Entry 7XUI (electron microscopy, 3.61 A resolution); this record covers chains J and K of the 8 polymer chains in the assembly.

== Chain J ==
Protein: DNA-directed RNA polymerase subunit beta'
Organism: Escherichia coli K-12
Notes: EC 2.7.7.6
UniProtKB: P0A8T7 (RPOC_ECOLI); residue numbers follow UniProt; this construct covers 1-1407
Chain sequence (1430 residues; each row starts with the number of its first residue):
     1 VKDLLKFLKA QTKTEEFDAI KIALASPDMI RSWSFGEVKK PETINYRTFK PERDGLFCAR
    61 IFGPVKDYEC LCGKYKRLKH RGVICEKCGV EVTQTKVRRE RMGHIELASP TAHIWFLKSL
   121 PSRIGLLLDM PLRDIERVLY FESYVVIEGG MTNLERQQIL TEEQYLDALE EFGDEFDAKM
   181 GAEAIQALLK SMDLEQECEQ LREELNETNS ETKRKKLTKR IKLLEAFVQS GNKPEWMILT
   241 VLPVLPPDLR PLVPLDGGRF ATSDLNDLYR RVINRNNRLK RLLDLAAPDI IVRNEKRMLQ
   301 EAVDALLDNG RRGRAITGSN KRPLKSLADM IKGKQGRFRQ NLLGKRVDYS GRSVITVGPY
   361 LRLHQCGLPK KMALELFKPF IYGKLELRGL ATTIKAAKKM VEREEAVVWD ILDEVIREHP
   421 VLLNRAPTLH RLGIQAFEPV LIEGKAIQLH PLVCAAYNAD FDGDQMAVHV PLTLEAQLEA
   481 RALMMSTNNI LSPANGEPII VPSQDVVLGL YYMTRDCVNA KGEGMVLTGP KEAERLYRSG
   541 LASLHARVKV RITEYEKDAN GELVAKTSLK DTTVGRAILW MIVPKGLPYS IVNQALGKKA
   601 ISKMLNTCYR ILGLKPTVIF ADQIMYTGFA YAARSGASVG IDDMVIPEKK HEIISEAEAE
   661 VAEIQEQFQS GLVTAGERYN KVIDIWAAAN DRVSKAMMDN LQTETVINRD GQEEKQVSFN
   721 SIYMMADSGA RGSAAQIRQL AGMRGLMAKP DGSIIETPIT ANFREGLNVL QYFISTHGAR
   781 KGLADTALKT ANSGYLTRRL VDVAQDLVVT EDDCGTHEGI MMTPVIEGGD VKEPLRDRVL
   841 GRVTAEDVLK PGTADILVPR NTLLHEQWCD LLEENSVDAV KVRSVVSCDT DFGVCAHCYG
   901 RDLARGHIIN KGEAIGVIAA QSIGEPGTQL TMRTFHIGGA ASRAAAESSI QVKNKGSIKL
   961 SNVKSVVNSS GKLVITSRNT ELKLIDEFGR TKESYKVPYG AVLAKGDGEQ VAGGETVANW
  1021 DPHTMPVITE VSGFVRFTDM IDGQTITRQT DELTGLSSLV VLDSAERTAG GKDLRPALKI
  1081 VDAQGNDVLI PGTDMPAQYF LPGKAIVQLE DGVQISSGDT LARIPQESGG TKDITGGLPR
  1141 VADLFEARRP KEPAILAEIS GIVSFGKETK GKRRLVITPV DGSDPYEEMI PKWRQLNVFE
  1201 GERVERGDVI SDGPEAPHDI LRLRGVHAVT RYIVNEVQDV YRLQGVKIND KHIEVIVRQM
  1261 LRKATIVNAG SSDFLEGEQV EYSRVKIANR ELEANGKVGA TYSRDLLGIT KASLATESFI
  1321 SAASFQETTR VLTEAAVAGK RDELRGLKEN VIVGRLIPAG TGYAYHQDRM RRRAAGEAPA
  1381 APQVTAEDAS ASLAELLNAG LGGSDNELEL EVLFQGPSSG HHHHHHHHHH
Disordered / not traced: 1-14, 932-947, 1127-1135, 1376-1430
Sequence notes: conflict Val1 (Met in P0A8T7); expression tag (1408-1430)
Swiss-Prot annotation at these positions:
  - binding site (Zn(2+)): Cys70, Cys72, Cys85, Cys88, Cys814, Cys888, Cys895, Cys898
  - binding site (Mg(2+)): Asp460, Asp462, Asp464
  - modified residue: Lys983 (N6-acetyllysine)
Metal / ion sites: Zn2+ site 1: Cys70, Cys72, Cys85, Cys88; Mg2+: Asp460, Asp462, Asp464 (shared with 1 residue of chain R); Zn2+ site 2: Cys814, Cys888, Cys895, Cys898

== Chain K ==
Protein: DNA-directed RNA polymerase subunit omega
Organism: Escherichia coli K-12
Notes: EC 2.7.7.6
UniProtKB: P0A800 (RPOZ_ECOLI); residue numbers follow UniProt; this construct covers 1-91
Chain sequence (91 residues; each row starts with the number of its first residue):
     1 MARVTVQDAV EKIGNRFDLV LVAARRARQM QVGGKDPLVP EENDKTTVIA LREIEEGLIN
    61 NQILDVRERQ EQQEQEAAEL QAVTAIAEGR R
Disordered / not traced: 1, 81-91

== Interface between chain J and chain K ==
Contacting residue pairs - 49 pairs, chain J then chain K:
  His364(J) - Val4(K)
  Val415(J) - Lys45(K)
  Arg417(J) - Ala2(K)
  Arg417(J) - Asn43(K)  hydrogen bond (side chain-backbone)
  Arg417(J) - Asp44(K)  salt bridge
  Glu418(J) - Ala2(K)
  Glu418(J) - Arg3(K)
  Glu418(J) - Lys45(K)
  Glu418(J) - Val48(K)
  Leu474(J) - Ala27(K)  hydrophobic
  Leu474(J) - Arg28(K)
  Leu474(J) - Thr47(K)
  Glu475(J) - Ala24(K)
  Glu475(J) - Arg28(K)  salt bridge
  Leu478(J) - Val20(K)
  Leu478(J) - Ala23(K)
  Leu478(J) - Ala24(K)
  Leu478(J) - Thr47(K)
  Leu478(J) - Leu51(K)  hydrophobic
  Glu479(J) - Val20(K)
  Arg481(J) - Arg3(K)  hydrogen bond (side chain-backbone)
  Arg481(J) - Leu51(K)
  Ala482(J) - Val6(K)  hydrophobic
  Ala482(J) - Arg16(K)  hydrogen bond (backbone-side chain)
  Ala482(J) - Val20(K)  hydrophobic
  Leu483(J) - Arg16(K)
  Leu483(J) - Val20(K)  hydrophobic
  Thr487(J) - Val4(K)  hydrogen bond (side chain-backbone)
  Thr487(J) - Thr5(K)
  Asn488(J) - Thr5(K)
  Asn488(J) - Val6(K)
  Leu614(J) - Thr5(K)
  Lys615(J) - Thr5(K)
  Lys615(J) - Asp8(K)  salt bridge
  Arg905(J) - Arg16(K)
  Asn910(J) - Asn15(K)  hydrogen bond (side chain-backbone)
  Asn910(J) - Arg16(K)
  Asn910(J) - Phe17(K)
  Lys911(J) - Asn15(K)
  Glu913(J) - Phe17(K)
  Gly1360(J) - Phe17(K)
  Thr1361(J) - Phe17(K)
  Thr1361(J) - Val20(K)
  Thr1361(J) - Leu21(K)
  Ala1364(J) - Phe17(K)
  Ala1364(J) - Leu21(K)  hydrophobic
  Tyr1365(J) - Leu21(K)
  Asp1368(J) - Arg25(K)  salt bridge
  Arg1372(J) - Asp65(K)  salt bridge
Other interface residues (no listed pair), chain J (30 interface residues in all): Arg362, His419, Glu438, Gln477, Met485
Other interface residues (no listed pair), chain K (24 interface residues in all): Gln31

== Overview ==
The interface between chain J and chain K involves 30 residues on one side and 24 on the other, with 5
hydrogen bonds and 5 salt bridges. Polar pairs include Arg417(J)-Asp44(K), Glu475(J)-Arg28(K) and
Lys615(J)-Asp8(K).
Here chain J is DNA-directed RNA polymerase subunit beta' and chain K is DNA-directed RNA polymerase subunit
omega, both from Escherichia coli K-12. Entry 7XUI (Cryo-EM structure of sigma70 bound HK022 putRNA-associated
E.coli RNA polymerase elongation complex) was determined by electron microscopy (same publication as 7XUE and
7XUG).
